2B63 - chains A and I of the 13 polymer chains in the assembly; structure by X-ray diffraction, 3.80 A resolution.

[Chain A]
Molecule: DNA-directed RNA polymerase II largest subunit
Source organism: Saccharomyces cerevisiae
Notes: EC 2.7.7.6
UniProtKB: P04050 (RPB1_YEAST); residues 1-1733 here = UniProt positions 1-1733
Chain sequence (1733 residues; row label = number of the first residue in the row):
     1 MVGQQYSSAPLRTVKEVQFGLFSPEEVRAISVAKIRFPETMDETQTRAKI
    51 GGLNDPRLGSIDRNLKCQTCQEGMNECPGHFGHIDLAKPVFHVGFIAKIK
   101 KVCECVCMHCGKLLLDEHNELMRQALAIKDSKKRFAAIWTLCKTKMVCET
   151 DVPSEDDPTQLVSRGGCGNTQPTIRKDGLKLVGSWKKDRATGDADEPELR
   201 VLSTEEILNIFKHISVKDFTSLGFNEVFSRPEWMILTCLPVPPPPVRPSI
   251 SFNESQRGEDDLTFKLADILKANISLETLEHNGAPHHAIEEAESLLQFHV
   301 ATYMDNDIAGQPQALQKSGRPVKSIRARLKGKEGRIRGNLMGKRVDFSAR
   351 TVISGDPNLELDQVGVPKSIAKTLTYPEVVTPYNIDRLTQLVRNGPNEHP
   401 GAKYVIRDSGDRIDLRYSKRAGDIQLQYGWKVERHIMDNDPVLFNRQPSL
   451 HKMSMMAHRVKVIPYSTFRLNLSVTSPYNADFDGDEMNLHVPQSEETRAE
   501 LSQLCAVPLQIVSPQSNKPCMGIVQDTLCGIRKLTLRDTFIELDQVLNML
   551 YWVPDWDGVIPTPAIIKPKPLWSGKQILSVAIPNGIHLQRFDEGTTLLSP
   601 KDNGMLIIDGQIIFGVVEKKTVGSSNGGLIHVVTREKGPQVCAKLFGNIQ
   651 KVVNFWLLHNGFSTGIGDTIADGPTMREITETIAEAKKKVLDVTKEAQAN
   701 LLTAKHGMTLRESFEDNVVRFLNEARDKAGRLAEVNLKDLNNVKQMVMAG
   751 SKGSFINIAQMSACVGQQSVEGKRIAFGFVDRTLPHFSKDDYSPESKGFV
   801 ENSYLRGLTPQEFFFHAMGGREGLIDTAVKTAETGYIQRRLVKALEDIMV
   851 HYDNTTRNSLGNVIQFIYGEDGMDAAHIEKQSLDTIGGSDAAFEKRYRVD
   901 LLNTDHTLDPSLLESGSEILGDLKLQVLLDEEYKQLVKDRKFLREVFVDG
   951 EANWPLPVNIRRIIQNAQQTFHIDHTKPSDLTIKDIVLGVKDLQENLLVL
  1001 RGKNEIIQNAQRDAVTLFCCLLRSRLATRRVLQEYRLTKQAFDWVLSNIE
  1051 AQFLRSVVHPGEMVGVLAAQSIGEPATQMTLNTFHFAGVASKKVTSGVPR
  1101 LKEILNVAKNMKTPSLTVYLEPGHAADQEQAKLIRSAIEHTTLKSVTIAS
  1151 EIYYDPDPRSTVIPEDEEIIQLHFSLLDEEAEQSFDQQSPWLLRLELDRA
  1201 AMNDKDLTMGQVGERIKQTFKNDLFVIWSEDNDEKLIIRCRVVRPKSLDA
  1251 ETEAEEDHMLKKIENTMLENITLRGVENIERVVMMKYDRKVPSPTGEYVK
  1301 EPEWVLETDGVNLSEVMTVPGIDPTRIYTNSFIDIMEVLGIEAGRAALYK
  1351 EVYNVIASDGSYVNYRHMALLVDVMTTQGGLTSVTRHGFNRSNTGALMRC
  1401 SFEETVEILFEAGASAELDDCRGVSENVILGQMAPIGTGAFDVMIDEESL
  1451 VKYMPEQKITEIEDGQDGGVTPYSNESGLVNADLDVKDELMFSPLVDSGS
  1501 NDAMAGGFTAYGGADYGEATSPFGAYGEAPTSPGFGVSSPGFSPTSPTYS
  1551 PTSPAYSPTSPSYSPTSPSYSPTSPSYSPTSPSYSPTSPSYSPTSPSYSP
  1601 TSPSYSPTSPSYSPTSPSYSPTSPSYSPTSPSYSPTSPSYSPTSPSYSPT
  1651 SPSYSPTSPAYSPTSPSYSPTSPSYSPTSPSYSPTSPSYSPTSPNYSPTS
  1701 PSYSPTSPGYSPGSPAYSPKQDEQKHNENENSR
Not modelled in the structure: 1, 187-194, 1082-1091, 1177-1186, 1244-1253, 1456-1733
Ion coordination: Zn2+ site 1: Cys67, Cys70, Cys77, His80; Zn2+ site 2: Cys110, Cys167; Mg2+: Asp481, Asp483, Asp485
UniProt features mapped onto this chain:
  - region: Pro248 to Asp260 (Lid loop), Asn306 to Lys323 (Rudder loop), Pro810 to Glu822 (Bridging helix)
  - binding site (Zn(2+)): Cys67, Cys70, Cys77, His80, Cys107, Cys110, Cys148, Cys167
  - binding site (Mg(2+)): Asp481, Asp483, Asp485
  - modified residue: Thr1471 (Phosphothreonine)
  - cross-link (Glycyl lysine isopeptide (Lys-Gly)): Lys695 (interchain with G-Cter in ubiquitin), Lys1246 (interchain with G-Cter in ubiquitin), Lys1350 (interchain with G-Cter in ubiquitin)
  - natural variant: Ser1653 to Pro1659 (deletion: In strain: A364A)
  - mutagenesis: Lys1246 (K1246R: Impairs ubiquitination during transcription stress)
From the paper describing this entry:
  - binding site for the 31-nt RNA strand: Glu259, Asp261, Ser318, Gly319, Arg320, Pro321, Lys323, Lys330, Lys332, Arg337, Arg1386, Glu1403

[Chain I]
Molecule: DNA-directed RNA polymerase II subunit 9
Source organism: Saccharomyces cerevisiae
Notes: EC 2.7.7.6
UniProtKB: P27999 (RPB9_YEAST); residues 1-122 here = UniProt positions 1-122
Chain sequence (122 residues; row label = number of the first residue in the row):
     1 MTTFRFCRDCNNMLYPREDKENNRLLFECRTCSYVEEAGSPLVYRHELIT
    51 NIGETAGVVQDIGSDPTLPRSDRECPKCHSRENVFFQSQQRRKDTSMVLF
   101 FVCLSCSHIFTSDQKNKRTQFS
Not modelled in the structure: 1, 121-122
Ion coordination: Zn2+ site 1: Cys7, Cys10, Cys29, Cys32; Zn2+ site 2: Cys75, Cys78, Cys106
UniProt features mapped onto this chain:
  - zinc finger: Cys7 to Cys32 (C4-type), Ser71 to Thr111 (TFIIS-type)
  - binding site (Zn(2+)): Cys7, Cys10, Cys29, Cys32, Cys75, Cys78, Cys103, Cys106
  - modified residue: Ser40 (Phosphoserine)

[Chain A / chain I interface]
Contacting residue pairs (50):
  Ala697(A) - Met97(I)
  Gln698(A) - Met97(I)
  Gln698(A) - Val98(I)
  Gln698(A) - Leu99(I)
  Gln698(A) - Ser112(I)  hydrogen bond (backbone-side chain)
  Ala699(A) - Ser112(I)
  Ala699(A) - Gln114(I)
  Asn700(A) - Val98(I)
  Asn700(A) - Asp113(I)
  Asn700(A) - Lys115(I)
  Leu701(A) - Gln114(I)
  Thr709(A) - Lys93(I)
  Thr709(A) - Asp94(I)
  Leu710(A) - Asp94(I)
  Arg711(A) - Gln87(I)  hydrogen bond
  Arg711(A) - Lys93(I)
  Arg711(A) - Thr95(I)
  Arg711(A) - Met97(I)
  Phe714(A) - Met97(I)  hydrophobic
  Asp781(A) - Arg91(I)  salt bridge
  Arg782(A) - Thr67(I)
  Ser788(A) - Thr67(I)
  Lys789(A) - Thr67(I)  hydrogen bond (backbone-backbone)
  Asp790(A) - Phe86(I)
  Asp790(A) - Gln87(I)  hydrogen bond
  Tyr792(A) - Gln87(I)
  Thr1147(A) - Leu48(I)
  Thr1147(A) - Ile49(I)
  Ile1148(A) - Glu47(I)
  Ile1148(A) - Leu48(I)  hydrogen bond (backbone-backbone)
  Ile1148(A) - Ile49(I)  hydrogen bond (backbone-backbone)
  Ala1149(A) - Glu47(I)
  Ser1150(A) - Tyr44(I)
  Ser1150(A) - Arg45(I)
  Ser1150(A) - His46(I)  hydrogen bond (backbone-backbone)
  Glu1151(A) - Leu42(I)
  Glu1151(A) - Tyr44(I)
  Glu1151(A) - Arg45(I)  salt bridge
  Ile1152(A) - Val43(I)  hydrogen bond (backbone-backbone)
  Ile1152(A) - Tyr44(I)  hydrogen bond (backbone-backbone)
  Tyr1153(A) - Pro41(I)
  Tyr1153(A) - Leu42(I)
  Tyr1154(A) - Glu18(I)  hydrogen bond
  Tyr1154(A) - Asn23(I)
  Tyr1154(A) - Arg24(I)  hydrogen bond (side chain-backbone)
  Tyr1154(A) - Pro41(I)  hydrogen bond (backbone-backbone)
  Val1162(A) - Pro41(I)  hydrophobic
  Pro1190(A) - Glu18(I)
  Glu1264(A) - Tyr44(I)
  Glu1264(A) - His46(I)
Other interface residues (no listed pair), chain A (30 interface residues in all): Lys1144, Trp1191, Lys1261, Leu1268
Other interface residues (no listed pair), chain I (32 interface residues in all): Leu25, Leu68, Pro69, Arg92, Ser96, Asn116

[In short]
Chain A and chain I form an interface of 30 and 32 residues respectively, with 12 hydrogen bonds and 2 salt
bridges. Polar pairs include Asp781(A)-Arg91(I), Glu1151(A)-Arg45(I) and Gln698(A)-Ser112(I). From the paper:
a binding site for the 31-nt RNA strand at Glu259(A), Asp261(A) and Ser318(A) among others.
Chain A is DNA-directed RNA polymerase II largest subunit and chain I is DNA-directed RNA polymerase II
subunit 9, both from Saccharomyces cerevisiae; the structure, Complete RNA Polymerase II-RNA inhibitor
complex, was determined by X-ray diffraction.
